4NIF - chains A and E of the 4 polymer chains in the assembly; structure by X-ray diffraction, 2.15 A resolution.

== Chain A ==
Name: Ribosomal protein S6 kinase alpha-1
Organism: Homo sapiens
Notes: EC 2.7.11.1; fragment: C-terminal kinase domain
UniProt: Q15418 (KS6A1_HUMAN); residues 411-735 here = UniProt positions 411-735
Chain sequence (333 residues; row label = number of the first residue in the row):
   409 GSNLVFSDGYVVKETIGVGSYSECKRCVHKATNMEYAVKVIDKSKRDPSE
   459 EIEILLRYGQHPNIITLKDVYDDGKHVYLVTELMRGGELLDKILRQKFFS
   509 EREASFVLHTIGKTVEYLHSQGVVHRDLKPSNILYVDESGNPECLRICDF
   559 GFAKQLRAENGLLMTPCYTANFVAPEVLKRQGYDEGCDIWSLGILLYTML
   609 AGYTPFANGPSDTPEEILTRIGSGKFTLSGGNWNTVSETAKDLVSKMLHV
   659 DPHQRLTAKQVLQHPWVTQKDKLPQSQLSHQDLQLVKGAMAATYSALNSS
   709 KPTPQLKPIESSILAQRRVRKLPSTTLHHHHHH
Not modelled in the structure: 409-412, 577-579, 729-741
Differences from the reference sequence: expression tag (409-410, 736-741)
From the paper describing this entry:
  - post-translational modification sites: Thr573 (citing earlier work)
  - mutagenesis - L714E: decreased signaling
  - mutagenesis - S452W, E623W, L714E: decreased catalytic activity with Mitogen-activated protein kinase 1 (chain E)

== Chain E ==
Name: Mitogen-activated protein kinase 1
Organism: Homo sapiens
Notes: EC 2.7.11.24
UniProt: P28482 (MK01_HUMAN); residues 1-360 here = UniProt positions 1-360
Chain sequence (362 residues; numbered -1 to 360; the number before each row is that of its first residue; numbers below 1 keep their minus sign (Gly-1 is residue -1)):
    -1 GSMAAAAAAGAGPEMVRGQVFDVGPRYTNLSYIGEGAYGMVCSAYDNVNK
    49 VRVAIKKISPFEHQTYCQRTLREIKILLRFRHENIIGINDIIRAPTIEQM
    99 KDVYIVQDLMETDLYKLLKTQHLSNDHICYFLYQILRGLKYIHSANVLHR
   149 DLKPSNLLLNTTCDLKICDFGLARVADPDHDHTGFLTEYVATRWYRAPEI
   199 MLNSKGYTKSIDIWSVGCILAEMLSNRPIFPGKHYLDQLNHILGILGSPS
   249 QEDLNCIINLKARNYLLSLPHKNKVPWNRLFPNADSKALDLLDKMLTFNP
   299 HKRIEVEQALAHPYLEQYYDPSDEPIAEAPFKFDMELDDLPKEKLKELIF
   349 EETARFQPGYRS
Not modelled in the structure: -1 to 9, 179-181
Differences from the reference sequence: expression tag (-1 to 0)
Residues lining bound ligands: AMP-PNP (ANP; phosphoaminophosphonic acid-adenylate ester): Ile31, Gly32, Glu33, Gly34, Ala35, Tyr36, Gly37, Val39, Ala52, Lys54, Arg67, Ile84, Gln105, Asp106, Leu107, Met108, Asp111, Lys114, Asp149, Lys151, Ser153, Leu156, Cys166, Asp167
From the paper describing this entry:
  - post-translational modification sites: Thr185, Tyr187 (citing earlier work)
  - catalytic residues: Asp149

== Chain A / chain E interface ==
Pairs across the interface - 9 pairs, chain A then chain E:
  Phe414(A) with Leu234(E)
  Asp416(A) with Met199(E)
  Ala439(A) with Thr185(E)
  Asp477(A) with Lys231(E), salt bridge; His232(E), salt bridge
  Val478(A) with His232(E)
  Tyr479(A) with His232(E), hydrogen bond; Leu234(E), hydrophobic
  Asp481(A) with Tyr263(E)
Also at the interface, not in a pair above, chain A (8 interface residues in all): Asp480
Also at the interface, not in a pair above, chain E (9 interface residues in all): Asn201, Asp235, Leu267

== In short ==
8 residues of chain A face 9 of chain E across their interface; the contacts include 1 hydrogen bond and 2
salt bridges. Polar pairs include Asp477(A)-Lys231(E), Asp477(A)-His232(E) and Tyr479(A)-His232(E). The paper
reports the catalytic residue Asp149(E); S452W, E623W and L714E of chain A reduce catalytic activity with
Mitogen-activated protein kinase 1 (chain E).
Here chain A is Ribosomal protein S6 kinase alpha-1 and chain E is Mitogen-activated protein kinase 1, both
from Homo sapiens. Entry 4NIF (Heterodimeric structure of ERK2 and RSK1) was determined by X-ray diffraction.
